PDB entry 8ILM | electron microscopy, 3.30 A resolution | chains F and I of the 19 polymer chains in the assembly

[Chain F (and I)]
Protein: Ribulose bisphosphate carboxylase large chain
Source organism: Synechococcus elongatus PCC 6301
Notes: EC 4.1.1.39; chain I of this document is another copy of the same molecule, construct and numbering; everything in this record applies to it too
UniProt: P00880 (RBL_SYNP6); residues 1-472 here = UniProt positions 1-472
Amino-acid sequence (472 residues; numbered 1 to 472; the number before each row is that of its first residue):
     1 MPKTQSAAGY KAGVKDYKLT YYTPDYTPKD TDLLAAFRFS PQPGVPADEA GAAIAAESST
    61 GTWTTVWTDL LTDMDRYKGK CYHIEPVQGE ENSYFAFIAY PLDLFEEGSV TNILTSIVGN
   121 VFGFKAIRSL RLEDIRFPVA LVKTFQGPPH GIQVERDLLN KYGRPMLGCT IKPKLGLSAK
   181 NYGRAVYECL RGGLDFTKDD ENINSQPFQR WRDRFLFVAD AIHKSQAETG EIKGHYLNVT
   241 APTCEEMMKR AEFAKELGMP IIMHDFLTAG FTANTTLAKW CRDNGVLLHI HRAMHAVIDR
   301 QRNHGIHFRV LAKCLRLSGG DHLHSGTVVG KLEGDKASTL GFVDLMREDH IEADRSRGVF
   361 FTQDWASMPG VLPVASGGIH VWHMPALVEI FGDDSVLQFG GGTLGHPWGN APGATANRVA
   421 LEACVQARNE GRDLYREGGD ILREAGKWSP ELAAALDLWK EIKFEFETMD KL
Not modelled in the structure: 1-13, 470-472 (chain I: 1-13, 467-472)
Swiss-Prot annotation at these positions:
  - motif: E461 to E467 (Interacts with RbcX2)
  - active site (Proton acceptor): K172, H291
  - binding site (substrate): N120, T170, K174, R292, H324, S376
  - binding site (Mg(2+)): K198, D200, E201
  - site: K331 (Transition state stabilizer)
  - modified residue: K198 (N6-carboxylysine)

[How chain F and chain I interact]
Cross-chain cystine bridges: C244(F)-C244(I)
Pairs across the interface - 97 pairs, chain F then chain I:
  W67(F) - L404(I)  hydrophobic
  M74(F) - K174(I)
  Y77(F) - G176(I)
  Y77(F) - F208(I)
  D103(F) - Q206(I)
  D103(F) - P207(I)
  D103(F) - F208(I)
  L104(F) - L175(I)  hydrophobic
  L104(F) - Q206(I)  hydrogen bond (backbone-side chain)
  F105(F) - P207(I)
  E106(F) - N204(I)
  E106(F) - S205(I)
  E106(F) - P242(I)
  E106(F) - R250(I)  salt bridge
  E107(F) - R210(I)  salt bridge
  G108(F) - P242(I)
  S109(F) - P242(I)
  N112(F) - N202(I)
  N112(F) - N204(I)
  N112(F) - Q206(I)
  T115(F) - D265(I)
  T115(F) - T268(I)  hydrogen bond
  V118(F) - M294(I)  hydrophobic
  G119(F) - A293(I)
  G119(F) - M294(I)  hydrogen bond (backbone-backbone)
  F122(F) - A296(I)
  F122(F) - V297(I)  hydrophobic
  F122(F) - R300(I)
  G123(F) - A296(I)
  F124(F) - R300(I)  hydrogen bond (backbone-side chain)
  I127(F) - R300(I)  hydrogen bond (backbone-side chain)
  R128(F) - R300(I)
  R128(F) - Q301(I)
  K172(F) - T62(I)
  K172(F) - W67(I)
  L175(F) - L104(I)  hydrophobic
  G176(F) - Y77(I)
  E201(F) - T115(I)
  N202(F) - N112(I)
  N202(F) - T115(I)
  N204(F) - E106(I)  hydrogen bond
  S205(F) - E106(I)
  Q206(F) - L104(I)  hydrogen bond (side chain-backbone)
  Q206(F) - N112(I)
  P207(F) - F105(I)
  F208(F) - Y77(I)
  F208(F) - D103(I)
  R210(F) - E107(I)  salt bridge
  A241(F) - T272(I)  hydrogen bond (backbone-side chain)
  P242(F) - G108(I)
  P242(F) - S109(I)
  P242(F) - T272(I)
  P242(F) - T275(I)
  T243(F) - T272(I)
  T243(F) - T275(I)
  T243(F) - T276(I)
  T243(F) - K279(I)
  C244(F) - C244(I)  disulfide
  C244(F) - T272(I)
  C244(F) - T276(I)  hydrogen bond (backbone-side chain)
  D265(F) - T115(I)
  T268(F) - T111(I)
  T268(F) - T115(I)
  A269(F) - G270(I)
  A269(F) - F271(I)
  A269(F) - T272(I)
  G270(F) - A269(I)
  G270(F) - G270(I)
  F271(F) - A269(I)
  T272(F) - A241(I)
  T272(F) - P242(I)
  T272(F) - T243(I)
  T272(F) - C244(I)
  T272(F) - A269(I)
  T275(F) - P242(I)
  T275(F) - T243(I)
  T276(F) - T243(I)
  T276(F) - C244(I)  hydrogen bond (side chain-backbone)
  T276(F) - E245(I)
  M294(F) - V118(I)
  M294(F) - G119(I)
  A296(F) - F122(I)  hydrophobic
  A296(F) - G123(I)
  A296(F) - H304(I)
  V297(F) - V118(I)  hydrophobic
  V297(F) - F122(I)  hydrophobic
  I298(F) - V297(I)  hydrophobic
  I298(F) - I298(I)  hydrophobic
  R300(F) - F122(I)  hydrogen bond (side chain-backbone)
  R300(F) - F124(I)
  R300(F) - I127(I)  hydrogen bond (side chain-backbone)
  R300(F) - H304(I)
  Q301(F) - N303(I)
  Q301(F) - H304(I)
  H304(F) - A296(I)  hydrogen bond (side chain-backbone)
  H304(F) - Q301(I)  hydrogen bond
  L404(F) - W67(I)
Interface residues without a listed pair, chain F (68 interface residues in all): T60, T62, L71, T72, T111, L114, S116, K125, S129, L177, T240, E245, R250, A273, A293, I306, G401, G405
Interface residues without a listed pair, chain I (73 interface residues in all): T60, L71, T72, L114, S116, N120, K125, R128, K172, P173, L177, N181, E201, T240, A273, G305, I306, G401, G405

[Overview]
The interface between chain F and chain I involves 68 residues on one side and 73 on the other, with 1
disulfide bond, 14 hydrogen bonds and 3 salt bridges. Polar contacts include E106(F)-R250(I), E107(F)-R210(I)
and L104(F)-Q206(I).
Chain F and chain I are both Ribulose bisphosphate carboxylase large chain (Synechococcus elongatus PCC 6301);
the structure, The cryo-EM structure of eight Rubisco large subunits (RbcL), two Arabidopsis thaliana Rubisco
accumulation factors 1 ..., was determined by electron microscopy, deposited together with 8ILB, 8IO2, 8IOJ
and 8IOL.
